PDB entry 6TZB | X-ray diffraction, 2.24 A resolution | chains A and D of the 6 polymer chains in the assembly

# Chain A
Molecule: Hemagglutinin HA1 chain
From: Influenza A virus (strain A/Hong Kong/1/1968 H3N2)
Reference sequence: Q91MA7 (HEMA_I68A4); residues 11-329 here correspond to UniProt positions 27-345 (UniProt number = residue number + 16)
Amino-acid sequence (321 residues; numbered 9 to 329; the number before each row is that of its first residue):
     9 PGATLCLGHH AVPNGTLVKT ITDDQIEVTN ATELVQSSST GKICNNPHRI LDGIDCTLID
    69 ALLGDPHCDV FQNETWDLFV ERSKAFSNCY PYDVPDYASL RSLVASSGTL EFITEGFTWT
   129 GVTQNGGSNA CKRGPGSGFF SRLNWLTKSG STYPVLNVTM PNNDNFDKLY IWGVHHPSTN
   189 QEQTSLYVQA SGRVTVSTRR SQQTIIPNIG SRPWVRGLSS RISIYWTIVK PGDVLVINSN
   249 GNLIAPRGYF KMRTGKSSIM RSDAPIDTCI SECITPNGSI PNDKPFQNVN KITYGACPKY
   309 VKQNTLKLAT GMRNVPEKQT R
Disulfide bonds: Cys52-Cys277, Cys64-Cys76, Cys97-Cys139, Cys281-Cys305
Covalent attachments: N-acetylglucosamine (NAG) linked to Asn38, Asn81, Asn285; glycan linked to Asn165
Differences from the reference sequence: expression tag (9-10)
Swiss-Prot annotation at these positions:
  - site: Arg329 (Cleavage)
  - glycosylation (N-linked (GlcNAc...) asparagine): Asn22, Asn38, Asn81, Asn165, Asn285
What the authors report for this chain:
  - binding site for beta-D-galactopyranose: Leu226

# Chain D
Molecule: Hemagglutinin HA2 chain
From: Influenza A virus (strain A/Hong Kong/1/1968 H3N2)
Reference sequence: H9XC94 (H9XC94_I68A4); residues 1-176 here correspond to UniProt positions 346-521 (UniProt number = residue number + 345)
Amino-acid sequence (176 residues; each row starts with the number of its first residue):
     1 GLFGAIAGFI ENGWEGMIDG WYGFRHQNSE GTGQAADLKS TQAAIDQING KLNRVIEKTN
    61 EKFHQIEKEF SEVEGRIQDL EKYVEDTKID LWSYNAELLV ALENQHTIDL TDSEMNKLFE
   121 KTGRQLRENA EDMGNGCFKI YHKCDNACIE SIRNGTYDHD VYRDEALNNR FQIKGV
Disordered / not traced: 172-176
Disulfide bonds: Cys144-Cys148
Covalent attachments: N-acetylglucosamine (NAG) linked to Asn154
Differences from the reference sequence: conflict Gly123 (Arg468 in H9XC94)

# Chain A / chain D interface
Pairs across the interface (9; chain A residue first):
  Ser107(A) with Glu74(D); Gly75(D); Arg76(D), hydrogen bond (side chain-backbone)
  Ser110(A) with Asp79(D), hydrogen bond
  Leu111(A) with Val73(D), hydrophobic
  Arg208(A) with Glu72(D), salt bridge
  Ile236(A) with Val73(D), hydrophobic
  Lys238(A) with Ser71(D), hydrogen bond (side chain-backbone); Glu72(D), salt bridge
Also at the interface, not in a pair above, chain A (8 interface residues in all): Ala106, Lys307
Also at the interface, not in a pair above, chain D (8 interface residues in all): Asp90

# Summary
Chain A and chain D each contribute 8 residues to their interface; the contacts include 3 hydrogen bonds and 2
salt bridges. Polar pairs include Arg208(A)-Glu72(D), Lys238(A)-Glu72(D) and Ser107(A)-Arg76(D). Covalently
linked N-acetylglucosamine: at Asn38(A), Asn81(A) and Asn285(A). Covalently linked N-acetylglucosamine: at
Asn154(D). From the paper: a binding site for beta-D-galactopyranose at Leu226(A).
Here chain A is Hemagglutinin HA1 chain and chain D is Hemagglutinin HA2 chain, both from Influenza A virus
(strain A/Hong Kong/1/1968 H3N2). Entry 6TZB (Crystal structure of the A/Hong Kong/1/1968 (H3N2) influenza
virus hemagglutinin in complex with 6'-SLNLN) was determined by X-ray diffraction.
